PDB entry 1YCA | X-ray diffraction, 2.90 A resolution | chain A

Chain A:
Name: Myoglobin
Organism: Sus scrofa
UniProtKB: P02189 (MYG_PIG); residue numbers follow UniProt; this construct covers 1-153
Sequence (153 residues; row label = number of the first residue in the row):
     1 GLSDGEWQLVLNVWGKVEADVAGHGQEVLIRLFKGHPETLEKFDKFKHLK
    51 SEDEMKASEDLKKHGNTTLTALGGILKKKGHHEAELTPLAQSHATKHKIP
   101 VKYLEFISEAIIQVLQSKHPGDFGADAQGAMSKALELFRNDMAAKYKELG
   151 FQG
Differences from the reference sequence: conflict Thr-68 (Val in P02189)
Curated features (UniProtKB/Swiss-Prot):
  - modified residue: Thr-68 (Phosphothreonine)
Ion coordination: heme Fe: His-93 (together with carbon monoxide)
Residues lining bound ligands: carbon monoxide / heme: Leu-29, Thr-39, Lys-42, Phe-43, Lys-45, His-64, Thr-67, Thr-68, Ala-71, Leu-72, Leu-89, Ser-92, His-93, His-97, Ile-99, Tyr-103, Leu-104, Ile-107, Ile-111, Phe-138

Summary:
Chain A binds carbon monoxide / heme.
Chain A is Myoglobin (Sus scrofa); the structure, Distal pocket polarity in ligand binding to myoglobin: deoxy
and carbonmonoxy forms of a threonine68 (E11) ..., was determined by X-ray diffraction together with 1YCB from
the same study.
